2QL9 - chains C and D of the 7 polymer chains in the assembly; structure by X-ray diffraction, 2.14 A resolution.

# Chain C
Name: Caspase-7
Organism: Homo sapiens
Notes: EC 3.4.22.60; fragment: P20 subunit
UniProt: P55210 (CASP7_HUMAN); residues 324-496 here correspond to UniProt positions 24-196 (UniProt number = residue number - 300)
Chain sequence (173 residues; numbered 324 to 496; the number before each row is that of its first residue):
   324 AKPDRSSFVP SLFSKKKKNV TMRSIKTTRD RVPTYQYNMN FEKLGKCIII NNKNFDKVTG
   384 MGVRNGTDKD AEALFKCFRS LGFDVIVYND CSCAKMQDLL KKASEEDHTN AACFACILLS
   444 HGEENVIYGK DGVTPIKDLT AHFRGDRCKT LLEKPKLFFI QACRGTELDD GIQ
Unresolved in the structure: 324-356
UniProt features mapped onto this chain:
  - region: Lys-338 to Lys-341 (Exosite), Lys-376 to Arg-387 (Loop L1), Arg-487 to Gln-496 (Loop L2)
  - active site: His-444, Cys-486
  - site: Phe-336, Ser-337 (Cleavage), Met-345, Arg-346 (Cleavage), Ser-347, Ile-348 (Cleavage), Arg-487 (Involved in allosteric regulation)
  - modified residue: Ser-330 (Phosphoserine), Ser-337 (Phosphoserine), Thr-473 (Phosphothreonine)

# Chain D
Name: Caspase-7
Organism: Homo sapiens
Notes: EC 3.4.22.60; fragment: P10 subunit
UniProt: P55210 (CASP7_HUMAN); residues 507-603 here correspond to UniProt positions 207-303 (UniProt number = residue number - 300)
Chain sequence (97 residues; row label = number of the first residue in the row):
   507 ANPRYKIPVE ADFLFAYSTV PGYYSWRSPG RGSWFVQALC SILEEHGKDL EIMQILTRVN
   567 DRVARHFESQ SDDPHFHEKK QIPCVVSMLT KELYFSQ
Unresolved in the structure: 507-511
UniProt features mapped onto this chain:
  - region: Val-526 to Gly-538 (Loop L3), Glu-574 to Ile-588 (Loop L4)
  - site: Tyr-523 (Involved in allosteric regulation)
  - modified residue: Arg-533 (Microbial infection: ADP-riboxanated arginine), Ser-539 (Phosphoserine)

# How chain C and chain D interact
Contacting residue pairs (100; chain C residue first):
  Thr-357(C) / Lys-597(D)
  Tyr-358(C) / Lys-597(D)
  Tyr-358(C) / Glu-598(D)  hydrogen bond (backbone-backbone)
  Gln-359(C) / Lys-597(D)
  Gln-359(C) / Glu-598(D)
  Gln-359(C) / Tyr-600(D)
  Tyr-360(C) / Asp-518(D)  hydrogen bond
  Tyr-360(C) / Leu-595(D)
  Tyr-360(C) / Thr-596(D)  hydrogen bond (side chain-backbone)
  Tyr-360(C) / Lys-597(D)
  Tyr-360(C) / Glu-598(D)  hydrogen bond (backbone-backbone)
  Tyr-360(C) / Leu-599(D)  hydrophobic
  Met-362(C) / Leu-599(D)  hydrophobic
  Met-362(C) / Tyr-600(D)
  Met-362(C) / Gln-603(D)
  Arg-387(C) / Arg-533(D)
  Asn-388(C) / Arg-533(D)  hydrogen bond (backbone-side chain)
  Asn-388(C) / Pro-535(D)
  Gly-389(C) / Pro-535(D)
  Gly-389(C) / Gly-538(D)
  Lys-392(C) / Gly-536(D)  hydrogen bond (side chain-backbone)
  Lys-392(C) / Arg-537(D)
  Asp-393(C) / Gly-538(D)
  Asp-393(C) / Ser-539(D)  hydrogen bond
  Asp-393(C) / Val-542(D)
  Ala-396(C) / Cys-546(D)
  Leu-397(C) / Val-542(D)  hydrophobic
  Leu-397(C) / Cys-546(D)  hydrophobic
  Cys-400(C) / Leu-549(D)  hydrophobic
  Phe-401(C) / Leu-549(D)  hydrophobic
  Ser-403(C) / Lys-554(D)  hydrogen bond (backbone-side chain)
  Leu-404(C) / Gly-553(D)
  Phe-406(C) / Phe-601(D)  hydrophobic
  Glu-447(C) / Gly-528(D)  hydrogen bond (side chain-backbone)
  Ile-459(C) / Tyr-523(D)
  Thr-463(C) / Phe-519(D)
  Thr-463(C) / Phe-521(D)
  Phe-466(C) / Phe-519(D)
  Arg-467(C) / Val-515(D)
  Arg-467(C) / Glu-516(D)
  Arg-467(C) / Phe-519(D)
  Gly-468(C) / Val-515(D)  hydrogen bond (backbone-backbone)
  Asp-469(C) / Val-515(D)
  Glu-476(C) / Asp-518(D)
  Lys-477(C) / Asp-518(D)
  Pro-478(C) / Asp-518(D)
  Pro-478(C) / Leu-599(D)  hydrophobic
  Lys-479(C) / Ala-517(D)
  Lys-479(C) / Asp-518(D)  hydrogen bond (backbone-backbone)
  Lys-479(C) / Phe-519(D)
  Lys-479(C) / Leu-520(D)  hydrogen bond (backbone-backbone)
  Leu-480(C) / Leu-520(D)
  Leu-480(C) / Leu-599(D)  hydrophobic
  Leu-480(C) / Phe-601(D)  hydrophobic
  Phe-481(C) / Phe-519(D)  hydrophobic
  Phe-481(C) / Leu-520(D)  hydrogen bond (backbone-backbone)
  Phe-481(C) / Phe-521(D)
  Phe-481(C) / Ala-522(D)  hydrogen bond (backbone-backbone)
  Phe-482(C) / Ala-522(D)
  Phe-482(C) / Leu-545(D)  hydrophobic
  Ile-483(C) / Ala-522(D)  hydrogen bond (backbone-backbone)
  Ile-483(C) / Tyr-523(D)  hydrophobic
  Ile-483(C) / Ser-524(D)  hydrogen bond (backbone-backbone)
  Gln-484(C) / Ser-524(D)
  Gln-484(C) / Ser-531(D)  hydrogen bond
  Gln-484(C) / Ser-539(D)  hydrogen bond
  Gln-484(C) / Phe-541(D)
  Ala-485(C) / Ser-524(D)  hydrogen bond (backbone-side chain)
  Ala-485(C) / Thr-525(D)
  Ala-485(C) / Ser-531(D)
  Cys-486(C) / Tyr-529(D)
  Cys-486(C) / Tyr-530(D)  hydrophobic
  Cys-486(C) / Ser-531(D)  hydrogen bond (side chain-backbone)
  Arg-487(C) / Tyr-523(D)
  Arg-487(C) / Thr-525(D)  hydrogen bond (side chain-backbone)
  Arg-487(C) / Val-526(D)
  Arg-487(C) / Pro-527(D)
  Arg-487(C) / Gly-528(D)  hydrogen bond (backbone-backbone)
  Arg-487(C) / Tyr-529(D)  hydrogen bond (backbone-backbone)
  Arg-487(C) / Cys-590(D)
  Gly-488(C) / Gly-528(D)
  Gly-488(C) / Tyr-529(D)  hydrogen bond (backbone-backbone)
  Gly-488(C) / Tyr-530(D)
  Thr-489(C) / Gly-528(D)  hydrogen bond (backbone-backbone)
  Thr-489(C) / Tyr-530(D)
  Glu-490(C) / Gly-528(D)  hydrogen bond (backbone-backbone)
  Glu-490(C) / Tyr-529(D)
  Glu-490(C) / Tyr-530(D)  hydrogen bond (backbone-backbone)
  Leu-491(C) / Tyr-529(D)
  Leu-491(C) / Tyr-530(D)  hydrophobic
  Leu-491(C) / Trp-532(D)  hydrophobic
  Leu-491(C) / His-581(D)
  Leu-491(C) / Phe-582(D)  hydrophobic
  Leu-491(C) / Lys-585(D)
  Asp-492(C) / Tyr-529(D)
  Asp-492(C) / Lys-585(D)
  Asp-492(C) / Lys-586(D)  hydrogen bond (backbone-backbone)
  Asp-493(C) / Glu-584(D)
  Asp-493(C) / Lys-585(D)  salt bridge
  Gly-494(C) / Lys-586(D)
Other interface residues (no listed pair), chain C (50 interface residues in all): Asn-363, Leu-367, Val-386, Thr-390, Leu-442, His-444, Leu-475
Other interface residues (no listed pair), chain D (49 interface residues in all): Ile-513, Ser-534, Leu-562, Ser-602

# In short
The interface between chain C and chain D involves 50 residues on one side and 49 on the other; the contacts
include 28 hydrogen bonds and 1 salt bridge. Polar pairs include Asp-493(C)/Lys-585(D), Tyr-360(C)/Asp-518(D)
and Tyr-360(C)/Thr-596(D).
Here chain C is Caspase-7 and chain D is Caspase-7, both from Homo sapiens. Entry 2QL9 (Crystal Structure of
Caspase-7 with inhibitor AC-DQMD-CHO) was determined by X-ray diffraction, deposited together with 2QL5, 2QL7,
2QLB, 2QLF and 2QLJ.
